3BWA - chains A and B of the 3 polymer chains in the assembly; structure by X-ray diffraction, 1.30 A resolution.

== Chain A ==
Molecule: HLA class I histocompatibility antigen, B-35 alpha chain
Source organism: Homo sapiens
Notes: fragment: residues in database 25-300
UniProt: P30685 (1B35_HUMAN); residues 1-276 here correspond to UniProt positions 25-300 (UniProt number = residue number + 24)
Chain sequence (276 residues; row label = number of the first residue in the row):
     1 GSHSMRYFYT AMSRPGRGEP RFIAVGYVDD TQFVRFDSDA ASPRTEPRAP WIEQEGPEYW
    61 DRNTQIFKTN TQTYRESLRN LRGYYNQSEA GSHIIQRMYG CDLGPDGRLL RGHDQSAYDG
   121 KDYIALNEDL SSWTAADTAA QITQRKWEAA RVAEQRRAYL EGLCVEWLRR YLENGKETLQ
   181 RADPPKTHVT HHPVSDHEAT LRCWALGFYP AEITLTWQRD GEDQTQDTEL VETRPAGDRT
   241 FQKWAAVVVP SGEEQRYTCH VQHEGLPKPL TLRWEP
Cystine bridges: Cys101-Cys164, Cys203-Cys259

== Chain B ==
Molecule: Beta-2-microglobulin
Source organism: Homo sapiens
UniProt: P61769 (B2MG_HUMAN); residues 1-99 here correspond to UniProt positions 21-119 (UniProt number = residue number + 20)
Chain sequence (100 residues; each row starts with the number of its first residue; numbering starts at 0):
     0 MIQRTPKIQV YSRHPAENGK SNFLNCYVSG FHPSDIEVDL LKNGERIEKV EHSDLSFSKD
    60 WSFYLLYYTE FTPTEKDEYA CRVNHVTLSQ PKIVKWDRDM
Differences from the reference sequence: initiating methionine (0)
Cystine bridges: Cys25-Cys80
Swiss-Prot annotation at these positions:
  - modified residue: Gln2 (Pyrrolidone carboxylic acid)
  - glycosylation: Ile1 (N-linked (Glc) (glycation) isoleucine), Lys19 (N-linked (Glc) (glycation) lysine), Lys41 (N-linked (Glc) (glycation) lysine), Lys48 (N-linked (Glc) (glycation) lysine), Lys58 (N-linked (Glc) (glycation) lysine), Lys91 (N-linked (Glc) (glycation) lysine), Lys94 (N-linked (Glc) (glycation) lysine)

== Chain A / chain B interface ==
Pairs across the interface (59; chain A residue first):
  Phe8(A) - Ser55(B)
  Phe8(A) - Phe56(B)  hydrophobic
  Tyr9(A) - Phe56(B)
  Thr10(A) - Phe56(B)
  Thr10(A) - Phe62(B)
  Met12(A) - Ser33(B)  hydrogen bond
  Met12(A) - Asp34(B)
  Val25(A) - Asp53(B)
  Val25(A) - Leu54(B)
  Val25(A) - Ser55(B)
  Tyr27(A) - Ser55(B)
  Tyr27(A) - Tyr63(B)  hydrogen bond
  Gln32(A) - Asp53(B)  hydrogen bond
  Arg35(A) - Asp53(B)  salt bridge
  Arg48(A) - Asp53(B)  salt bridge
  Ser92(A) - Met0(B)
  His93(A) - Met0(B)
  Ile94(A) - Pro32(B)  hydrophobic
  Ile94(A) - Ser33(B)
  Gln96(A) - His31(B)  hydrogen bond
  Gln96(A) - Phe56(B)
  Gln96(A) - Trp60(B)  hydrogen bond (side chain-backbone)
  Gln96(A) - Phe62(B)
  Arg97(A) - Phe56(B)
  Met98(A) - Phe56(B)  hydrophobic
  Met98(A) - Trp60(B)  hydrophobic
  Gln115(A) - Trp60(B)
  Ser116(A) - Trp60(B)
  Ala117(A) - Trp60(B)  hydrophobic
  Asp119(A) - Met0(B)
  Asp119(A) - His31(B)
  Gly120(A) - Arg3(B)  hydrogen bond (backbone-side chain)
  Gly120(A) - His31(B)
  Gly120(A) - Trp60(B)
  Asp122(A) - Trp60(B)  hydrogen bond
  His192(A) - Asp98(B)  salt bridge
  Arg202(A) - Asp98(B)  hydrogen bond (side chain-backbone)
  Arg202(A) - Met99(B)  hydrogen bond
  Trp204(A) - Asp98(B)
  Trp204(A) - Met99(B)
  Val231(A) - Gln8(B)
  Glu232(A) - Lys6(B)  salt bridge
  Glu232(A) - Gln8(B)  hydrogen bond (backbone-side chain)
  Glu232(A) - Ser28(B)  hydrogen bond
  Thr233(A) - Tyr26(B)
  Arg234(A) - Gln8(B)  hydrogen bond
  Arg234(A) - Tyr10(B)
  Arg234(A) - Met99(B)  hydrogen bond (side chain-backbone)
  Pro235(A) - Tyr10(B)  hydrogen bond (backbone-side chain)
  Pro235(A) - Asn24(B)
  Pro235(A) - Tyr26(B)
  Ala236(A) - Arg12(B)  hydrogen bond (backbone-side chain)
  Ala236(A) - Asn24(B)  hydrogen bond (backbone-side chain)
  Gly237(A) - Arg12(B)  hydrogen bond (backbone-side chain)
  Asp238(A) - Arg12(B)
  Gln242(A) - Tyr10(B)
  Gln242(A) - Ser11(B)
  Gln242(A) - Arg12(B)
  Trp244(A) - Met99(B)  hydrogen bond (side chain-backbone)
Interface residues without a listed pair, chain A (36 interface residues in all): Arg17, Ile23
Interface residues without a listed pair, chain B (28 interface residues in all): Ile1, His13, Ser57, Asp59, Leu65

== In short ==
36 residues of chain A and 28 residues of chain B are in contact, with 18 hydrogen bonds and 4 salt bridges.
Polar pairs include Arg35(A)-Asp53(B), Arg48(A)-Asp53(B) and His192(A)-Asp98(B).
Here chain A is HLA class I histocompatibility antigen, B-35 alpha chain and chain B is Beta-2-microglobulin,
both from Homo sapiens. Entry 3BWA (Crystal Structure of HLA B*3508 in complex with a HCMV 8-mer peptide from
the pp65 protein) was determined by X-ray diffraction together with 3BW9 from the same study.
